Entry 6ZPA (X-ray diffraction, 0.86 A resolution); this record covers chain A.

# Chain A
Name: DatZ
From: Cyanophage S-2L
Amino-acid sequence (181 residues; row label = number of the first residue in the row; numbers below 1 keep their minus sign (Gly-5 is residue -5)):
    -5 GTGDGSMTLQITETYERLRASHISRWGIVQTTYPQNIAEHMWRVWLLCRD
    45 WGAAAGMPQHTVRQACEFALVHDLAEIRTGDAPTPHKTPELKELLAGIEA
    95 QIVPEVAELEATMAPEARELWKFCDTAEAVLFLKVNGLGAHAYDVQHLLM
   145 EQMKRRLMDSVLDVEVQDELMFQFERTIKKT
Unresolved in the structure: -5 to 2
Bound ions: lithium ion: Trp20, Val23; Zn2+: His34, His66, Asp67, Asp119
Small-molecule neighbours: 2'-deoxyadenosine (3D1; (2R,3S,5R)-5-(6-amino-9H-purin-9-yl)-tetrahydro-2-(hydroxymethyl)furan-3-ol): Arg19, Trp20, Ile22, Val23, Asp75, Ala76, Pro77, Thr78, Pro79, Lys81, Val139, Leu142, Leu143
Reported in the primary citation:
  - binding site for 2'-deoxyadenosine: Pro79
  - specificity-determining residues: Trp20, Ile22
  - Zn2+ coordination: His34, His66, Asp67, Asp119
  - mutagenesis - I22A: decreased catalytic activity
  - catalytic residues: Arg19 (proposed by the authors, not directly observed)

# Overview
Chain A binds 2'-deoxyadenosine. Trp20 and Val23 form the lithium ion site. His34, His66, Asp67 and Asp119
form the Zn2+ site. The paper reports the catalytic residue Arg19; I22A reduces catalytic activity.
Chain A is DatZ (Cyanophage S-2L); the structure, Cyanophage S-2L HD phosphohydrolase (DatZ) bound to dA and
one catalytic Zn2+ ion, was determined by X-ray diffraction together with 6ZP9, 6ZPB and 6ZPC from the same
study.
